PDB entry 6F6R | X-ray diffraction, 1.80 A resolution | chains A and B

# Chain A
Name: Caspase-1
Source organism: Homo sapiens
Notes: EC 3.4.22.36
Reference sequence: P29466 (CASP1_HUMAN); residue numbers follow UniProt; this construct covers 118-297
Chain sequence (180 residues; row label = number of the first residue in the row):
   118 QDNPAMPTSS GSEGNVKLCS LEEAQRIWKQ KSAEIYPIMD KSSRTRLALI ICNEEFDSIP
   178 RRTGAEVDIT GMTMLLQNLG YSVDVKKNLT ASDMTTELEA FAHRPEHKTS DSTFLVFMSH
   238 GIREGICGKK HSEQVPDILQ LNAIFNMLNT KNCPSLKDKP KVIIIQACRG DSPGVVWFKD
Covalent attachments: compound CVE linked to Cys285
Residues lining bound ligands: CVE ((3S)-3-[[(2R)-2-[3-methyl-2,6-bis(oxidanylidene)-5-[[4-(quinoxalin-2-ylamino)phenyl]carbonylamino]pyrimidin-1-yl]propanoyl]amino]-4-oxidanyl-butanoic acid): Arg179, Ser236, His237, Gly238, Gln283, Ala284
Curated features (UniProtKB/Swiss-Prot):
  - active site: His237, Cys285
  - cross-link: Lys134 (Glycyl lysine isopeptide (Lys-Gly) (interchain with G-Cter in ubiquitin))
  - mutagenesis: Cys285 (C285A/S: Loss of protease activity. Loss of SPHK2 cleavage and release in apoptotic cells), Trp294 (W294A: Mediates autoprocessing but is unable to interact with Gasdermin-D (GSDMD) and mediate its cleavage), Asp297 (D297N: In IDL(uncl); abolished cleavage in the interdomain region; when associated with 315-N-N-316)

# Chain B
Name: Caspase-1
Source organism: Homo sapiens
Notes: EC 3.4.22.36
Reference sequence: P29466 (CASP1_HUMAN); residue numbers follow UniProt; this construct covers 317-404
Chain sequence (88 residues; numbered 317 to 404; the number before each row is that of its first residue):
   317 AIKKAHIEKD FIAFCSSTPD NVSWRHPTMG SVFIGRLIEH MQEYACSCDV EEIFRKVRFS
   377 FEQPDGRAQM PTTERVTLTR CFYLFPGH
Residues lining bound ligands: CVE ((3S)-3-[[(2R)-2-[3-methyl-2,6-bis(oxidanylidene)-5-[[4-(quinoxalin-2-ylamino)phenyl]carbonylamino]pyrimidin-1-yl]propanoyl]amino]-4-oxidanyl-butanoic acid): Val338, Ser339, Trp340, Arg341, His342, Met345, Gly346, Ser347, Val348, Arg383
Curated features (UniProtKB/Swiss-Prot):
  - mutagenesis: Ile318 to Lys320 (Abolished ability to cleave IL18), Ile318 (I318N: Mediates autoprocessing but is unable to interact with Gasdermin-D (GSDMD) and mediate its cleavage), Lys320 (K320A: Abolishes cleavage of Gasdermin-D (GSDMD))

# Chain A / chain B interface
Residue-residue contacts (134):
  Glu130(A) with Gly403(B)
  Asn132(A) with Gln358(B)
  Val133(A) with Gln358(B); Pro402(B), hydrophobic
  Lys134(A) with Gln358(B), hydrogen bond (backbone-backbone); Glu359(B), salt bridge; Cys362(B); Pro402(B)
  Leu135(A) with Cys362(B); Pro402(B)
  Cys136(A) with Cys362(B), hydrogen bond (side chain-backbone); Phe401(B), hydrophobic; Pro402(B), hydrogen bond (backbone-backbone); His404(B), hydrogen bond (backbone-side chain)
  Ser137(A) with His404(B)
  Leu138(A) with His404(B)
  Glu140(A) with Cys362(B); Ser363(B)
  Ala141(A) with Phe401(B); His404(B)
  Ile144(A) with Cys362(B); Tyr399(B), hydrophobic; Phe401(B), hydrophobic
  Trp145(A) with Phe401(B)
  Lys148(A) with Cys397(B); Tyr399(B)
  Ala150(A) with Arg396(B), hydrogen bond (backbone-side chain)
  Glu151(A) with Arg396(B); Cys397(B), hydrogen bond (backbone-backbone)
  Ile152(A) with Arg396(B), hydrogen bond (backbone-side chain); Cys397(B); Tyr399(B), hydrophobic
  Tyr153(A) with Asp326(B), hydrogen bond; Leu394(B); Thr395(B), hydrogen bond (side chain-backbone); Arg396(B); Cys397(B), hydrogen bond (backbone-backbone); Phe398(B), hydrophobic
  Ile155(A) with Phe401(B), hydrophobic; His404(B)
  Lys158(A) with Gly403(B), hydrogen bond (side chain-backbone); His404(B)
  Arg161(A) with His404(B), hydrogen bond (side chain-backbone)
  Arg179(A) with Arg341(B); Ser347(B)
  Thr180(A) with Arg341(B), hydrogen bond (backbone-side chain); His342(B); Pro343(B)
  Gly181(A) with His342(B); Pro343(B), hydrogen bond (backbone-backbone); Gly346(B)
  Val184(A) with Thr344(B); Met345(B)
  Asp185(A) with Gly346(B); Ser347(B), hydrogen bond; Ile350(B)
  Gly188(A) with Ile354(B)
  Met189(A) with Ile350(B), hydrophobic; Ile354(B), hydrophobic
  Leu192(A) with Ile354(B), hydrophobic; Met357(B), hydrophobic
  Leu196(A) with Met357(B), hydrophobic; Leu400(B), hydrophobic
  Tyr198(A) with Phe398(B); Leu400(B)
  Ser229(A) with Phe398(B)
  Phe231(A) with Phe398(B), hydrophobic; Leu400(B), hydrophobic
  Met235(A) with Ile350(B), hydrophobic
  Arg240(A) with Pro335(B); Asp336(B), salt bridge
  Asn259(A) with Arg391(B), hydrogen bond
  Phe262(A) with Glu324(B); Phe327(B); Ala329(B), hydrophobic; Arg391(B)
  Leu265(A) with Phe327(B)
  Asn266(A) with Ile323(B); Phe327(B)
  Thr267(A) with His322(B), hydrogen bond (side chain-backbone); Ile323(B), hydrogen bond (backbone-backbone)
  Lys268(A) with Ile323(B)
  Lys274(A) with Ala321(B)
  Asp275(A) with Lys325(B), salt bridge; Asp326(B)
  Lys276(A) with Asp326(B)
  Pro277(A) with Asp326(B); Phe398(B), hydrophobic
  Lys278(A) with Lys325(B); Asp326(B), hydrogen bond (backbone-backbone); Phe327(B); Ile328(B), hydrogen bond (backbone-backbone)
  Val279(A) with Ile328(B); Phe370(B), hydrophobic; Phe398(B), hydrophobic
  Ile280(A) with Phe327(B), hydrophobic; Ile328(B), hydrogen bond (backbone-backbone); Ala329(B); Phe330(B), hydrogen bond (backbone-backbone)
  Ile281(A) with Phe330(B); Phe349(B), hydrophobic; Leu353(B), hydrophobic; Phe370(B), hydrophobic
  Ile282(A) with Phe330(B), hydrogen bond (backbone-backbone); Cys331(B); Ser332(B), hydrogen bond (backbone-backbone); Phe349(B)
  Gln283(A) with Ser332(B); Ser339(B), hydrogen bond; Ser347(B); Phe349(B); Ile350(B)
  Ala284(A) with Ser332(B), hydrogen bond (backbone-side chain); Ser339(B)
  Cys285(A) with Val338(B), hydrophobic; Ser339(B)
  Arg286(A) with Cys331(B); Ser333(B), hydrogen bond (side chain-backbone); Thr334(B); Pro335(B); Asp336(B), hydrogen bond (backbone-backbone); Asn337(B), hydrogen bond (backbone-backbone); Glu390(B), salt bridge
  Gly287(A) with Asp336(B); Asn337(B); Val338(B)
  Asp288(A) with Asp336(B), hydrogen bond (backbone-backbone); Val338(B)
  Ser289(A) with Asp336(B), hydrogen bond; Asn337(B); Val338(B), hydrogen bond (backbone-backbone)
  Pro290(A) with Ala384(B)
  Gly291(A) with Asn337(B)
  Val292(A) with Ala384(B), hydrophobic
Also at the interface, not in a pair above, chain A (65 interface residues in all): Ser149, Arg178, Ala182, His237, Leu258, Asn263
Also at the interface, not in a pair above, chain B (56 interface residues in all): Trp340, Ala361, Asp365, Val366, Thr388, Thr393

# In short
65 residues of chain A and 56 residues of chain B are in contact, with 32 hydrogen bonds and 4 salt bridges.
Polar contacts include Lys134(A)-Glu359(B), Arg240(A)-Asp336(B) and Asp275(A)-Lys325(B). Bound to chain B:
compound CVE. Compound CVE is covalently linked to Cys285(A).
Here chain A is Caspase-1 and chain B is Caspase-1, both from Homo sapiens. Entry 6F6R (Crystal structure of
human Caspase-1 with
N-{3-[1-((S)-2-Hydroxy-5-oxo-tetrahydro-furan-3-ylcarbamoyl)-ethyl]-1-methyl-2,4-dioxo-1,2,3,4-tetrahydro-pyrimidin-5-yl}-4-(quinoxalin-2-ylamino)-benzamide)
was determined by X-ray diffraction.
